PDB entry 2H5O | X-ray diffraction, 1.08 A resolution | chain A

Chain A:
Molecule: mOrange
Organism: Discosoma sp
Sequence (234 residues; row label = number of the first residue in the row; note: 2 numbers in that range are skipped by the numbering (no residue carries them; nothing is unmodelled there); numbers below 1 keep their minus sign (Met-4 is residue -4)):
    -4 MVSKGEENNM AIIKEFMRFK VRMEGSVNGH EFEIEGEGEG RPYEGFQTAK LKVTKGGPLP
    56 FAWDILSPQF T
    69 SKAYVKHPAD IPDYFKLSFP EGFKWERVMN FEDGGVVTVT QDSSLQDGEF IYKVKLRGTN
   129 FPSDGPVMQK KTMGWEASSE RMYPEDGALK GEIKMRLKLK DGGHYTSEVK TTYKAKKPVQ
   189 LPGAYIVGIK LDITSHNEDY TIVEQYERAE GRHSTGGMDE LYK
Unresolved in the structure: -4 to 4, 222-231
Modified / non-standard residues: Thr66 ({2-[(1R,2R)-1-amino-2-hydroxypropyl]-4-(4-hydroxybenzylidene)-5-oxo-4,5-dihydro-1H-imidazol-1-yl}acetic acid; CRO)
Covalent attachments: covalent link Thr66-Ser69
Bound ions: Mg2+: Asp115 (shared with 1 residue of chain B)
Reported in the primary citation:
  - conformationally variable residues (side-chain flip): Lys70
  - contacts within the chain: Phe65-Thr66 (covalent link)

Summary:
The paper reports conformational variability at Lys70; contacts within the chain involving Thr66 and Phe65.
Chain A is mOrange (Discosoma sp); the structure, Crystal structure of mOrange, was determined by X-ray
diffraction, deposited together with 2H5P, 2H5Q, 2H5R and 2H8Q.
